PDB entry 5Y60 | electron microscopy, 7.50 A resolution (low resolution: residue-level contacts below are approximate; hydrogen-bond / salt-bridge calls are withheld) | chains E and J of the 26 polymer chains in the assembly

# Chain E
Name: V-type ATP synthase beta chain
Source organism: Thermus thermophilus HB8
Reference sequence: Q56404 (VATB_THET8); residues 1-478 here = UniProt positions 1-478
Sequence (478 residues; numbered 1 to 478; the number before each row is that of its first residue):
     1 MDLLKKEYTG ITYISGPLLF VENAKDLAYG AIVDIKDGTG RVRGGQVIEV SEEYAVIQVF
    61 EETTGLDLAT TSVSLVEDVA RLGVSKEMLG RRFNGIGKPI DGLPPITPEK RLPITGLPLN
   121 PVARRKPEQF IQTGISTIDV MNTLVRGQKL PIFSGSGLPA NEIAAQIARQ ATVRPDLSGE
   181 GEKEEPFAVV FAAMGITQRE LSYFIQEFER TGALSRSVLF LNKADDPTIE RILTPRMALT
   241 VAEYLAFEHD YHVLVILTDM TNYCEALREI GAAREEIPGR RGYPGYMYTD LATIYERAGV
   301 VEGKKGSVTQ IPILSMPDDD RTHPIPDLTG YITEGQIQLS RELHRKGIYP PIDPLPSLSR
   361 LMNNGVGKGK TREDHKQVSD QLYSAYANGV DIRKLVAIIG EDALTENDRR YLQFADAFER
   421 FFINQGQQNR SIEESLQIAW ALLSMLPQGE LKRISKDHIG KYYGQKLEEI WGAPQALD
Not modelled in the structure: 1-4, 464-478

# Chain J
Name: V-type ATP synthase subunit E
Source organism: Thermus thermophilus HB8
Reference sequence: P74901 (VATE_THET8); residue numbers follow UniProt; this construct covers 1-188
Sequence (188 residues; numbered 1 to 188; the number before each row is that of its first residue):
     1 MSKLEAILSQ EVEAEIQALL QEAEAKAEAV KREAEEKAKA LLQARERALE AQYRAALRRA
    61 ESAGELLVAT ARTQARGEVL EEVRRRVREA LEALPQKPEW PEVVRKLALE ALEALPGAKA
   121 LVANPEDLPH LEAMARERGV ELQAEPALRL GVRAVGAEGK TQVENSLLAR MDRAWDAMSS
   181 KVAQALWG
Not modelled in the structure: 1, 147-148
Sequence notes: conflict Met-134 (Leu in P74901), Met-171 (Leu in P74901), Met-178 (Leu in P74901)

# Chain E / chain J interface
Pairs across the interface (12):
  Lys-5(E) / Val-163(J)
  Lys-5(E) / Glu-164(J)
  Glu-7(E) / Lys-160(J)
  Glu-7(E) / Thr-161(J)
  Glu-7(E) / Gln-162(J)
  Glu-7(E) / Val-163(J)
  Tyr-8(E) / Lys-160(J)
  Thr-9(E) / Lys-160(J)
  Ile-106(E) / Ser-179(J)
  Thr-107(E) / Ser-179(J)
  Gly-212(E) / Ser-62(J)
  Gly-212(E) / Ala-63(J)
Also at the interface, not in a pair above, chain E (10 interface residues in all): Lys-6, Pro-108, Thr-211
Also at the interface, not in a pair above, chain J (10 interface residues in all): Arg-59, Ser-180

# In short
The chain E/chain J interface involves 10 residues from each chain.
Chain E is V-type ATP synthase beta chain and chain J is V-type ATP synthase subunit E, both from Thermus
thermophilus HB8; the structure, V/A-type ATPase/synthase from Thermus thermophilus, rotational state 3, was
determined by electron microscopy (same publication as 5Y5Y, 5Y5X and 5Y5Z).
